8IQI - chains F and G of the 7 polymer chains in the assembly; structure by electron microscopy, 3.32 A resolution.

== Chain F ==
Protein: Putative primase C962R
Source organism: African swine fever virus BA71V
Reference sequence: A0A0C5B022 (A0A0C5B022_ASF); numbering as in UniProt (aligned over 1-962)
Chain sequence (964 residues; numbered -1 to 962; the number before each row is that of its first residue; numbers below 1 keep their minus sign (Gly-1 is residue -1)):
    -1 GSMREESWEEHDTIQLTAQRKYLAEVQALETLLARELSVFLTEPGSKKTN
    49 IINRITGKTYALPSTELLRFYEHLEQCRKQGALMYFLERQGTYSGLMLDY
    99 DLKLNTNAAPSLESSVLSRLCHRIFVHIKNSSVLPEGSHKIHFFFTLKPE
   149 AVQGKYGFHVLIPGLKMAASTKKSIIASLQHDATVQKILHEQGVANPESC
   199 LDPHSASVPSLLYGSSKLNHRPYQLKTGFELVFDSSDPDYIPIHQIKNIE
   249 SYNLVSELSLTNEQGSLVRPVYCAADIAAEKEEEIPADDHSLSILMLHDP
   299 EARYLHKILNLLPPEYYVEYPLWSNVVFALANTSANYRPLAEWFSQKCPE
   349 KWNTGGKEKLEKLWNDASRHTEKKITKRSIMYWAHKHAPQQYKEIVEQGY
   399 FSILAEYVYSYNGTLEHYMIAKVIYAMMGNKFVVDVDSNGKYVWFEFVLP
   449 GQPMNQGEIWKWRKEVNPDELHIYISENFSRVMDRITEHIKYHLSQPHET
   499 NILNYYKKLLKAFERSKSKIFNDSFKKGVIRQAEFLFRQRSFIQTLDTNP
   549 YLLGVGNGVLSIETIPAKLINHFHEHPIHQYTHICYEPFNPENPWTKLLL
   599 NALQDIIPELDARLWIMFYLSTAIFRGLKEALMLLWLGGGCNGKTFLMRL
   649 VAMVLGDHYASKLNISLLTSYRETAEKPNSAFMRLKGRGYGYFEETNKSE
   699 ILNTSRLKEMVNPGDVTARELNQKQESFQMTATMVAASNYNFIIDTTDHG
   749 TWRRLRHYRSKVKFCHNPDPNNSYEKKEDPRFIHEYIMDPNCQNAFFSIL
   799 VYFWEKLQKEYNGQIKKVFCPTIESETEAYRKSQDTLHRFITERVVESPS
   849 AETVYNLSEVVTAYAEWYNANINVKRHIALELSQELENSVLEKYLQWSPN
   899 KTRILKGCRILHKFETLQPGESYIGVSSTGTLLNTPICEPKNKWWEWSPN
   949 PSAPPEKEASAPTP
Not modelled in the structure: -1 to 8, 275-284, 719-722, 919-935, 950-962
Construct notes: expression tag (-1 to 0)
Ligand contacts: AMP-PNP (ANP; phosphoaminophosphonic acid-adenylate ester): Ala600, Cys639, Gly641, Lys642, Thr643, Phe644, Glu693, Phe762, Lys775, Glu776, Asp777, Pro778, Phe780, Ile781
From the paper describing this entry:
  - binding site for AMP-PNP: Gly638 to Phe644, Asn737, Arg751, Arg752, Phe762, Asp777, Phe780
  - mutagenesis - K439A, K525A, R529A, K642A (20-fold), K675A, R717A, N720A, N737A, K873A/R874A: decreased catalytic activity on DNA-3
  - mutagenesis - K642A: abolished catalytic activity on ATP
  - mutagenesis - T643A, E692A, N737A, R751A, R751A/R752A, R752A: decreased catalytic activity on ATP
  - binding site for the 32-nt DNA strand (chain G): Lys439, Lys675, Arg717, Asn720
  - mutagenesis - K505A/K506A/K509A/R513A/K517A: decreased catalytic activity
  - mutagenesis - K642A: decreased catalytic activity on DNA-4
  - mutagenesis - K642A: abolished catalytic activity on DNA-5

== Chain G ==
Molecule: 32-nt DNA strand
Sequence (32 nucleotides; numbered 1 to 32; the number before each row is that of its first residue):
     1 TTTTTTTTTTTTTTTTTTTTTTTTTTTTTTTT
Not modelled in the structure: 11-32

== Chain F / chain G interface ==
Residue-residue contacts (5):
  Lys439(F) - DT2(G)  salt bridge to the phosphate
  Glu674(F) - DT9(G)  phosphate contact
  Lys675(F) - DT9(G)  hydrogen bond to the phosphate
  Lys675(F) - DT10(G)  salt bridge to the phosphate
  Pro676(F) - DT9(G)  sugar contact
Other interface residues (no listed pair), chain G (4 interface residues in all): DT8

== Overview ==
The chain F/chain G interface involves 4 residues from each chain; the contacts include 1 hydrogen bond and 2
salt bridges. Polar pairs include Lys675(F)-DT9(G), Lys439(F)-DT2(G) and Lys675(F)-DT10(G). From the paper: a
binding site for AMP-PNP at Gly638(F), Asn737(F) and Arg751(F) among others; K439A, K525A and R529A of chain
F, among others, reduce catalytic activity on DNA-3; 15 substitutions were tested in all.
Here chain F is Putative primase C962R (African swine fever virus BA71V) and chain G is a 32-nt DNA strand.
Entry 8IQI (Structure of Full-Length AsfvPrimPol in Complex-Form) was determined by electron microscopy (same
publication as 8IQB, 8IQC, 8IQD and 8IQH).
